6OO7 - chains C and D of the 4 polymer chains in the assembly; structure by electron microscopy, 3.80 A resolution.

Chain C (and D):
Name: TRPV2
Source organism: Oryctolagus cuniculus
Notes: chain D of this document is another copy of the same molecule, construct and numbering; everything in this record applies to it too
Reference sequence: G1SNM3 (G1SNM3_RABIT); residues 1-762 here correspond to UniProt positions 56-817 (UniProt number = residue number + 55)
Amino-acid sequence (786 residues; each row starts with the number of its first residue):
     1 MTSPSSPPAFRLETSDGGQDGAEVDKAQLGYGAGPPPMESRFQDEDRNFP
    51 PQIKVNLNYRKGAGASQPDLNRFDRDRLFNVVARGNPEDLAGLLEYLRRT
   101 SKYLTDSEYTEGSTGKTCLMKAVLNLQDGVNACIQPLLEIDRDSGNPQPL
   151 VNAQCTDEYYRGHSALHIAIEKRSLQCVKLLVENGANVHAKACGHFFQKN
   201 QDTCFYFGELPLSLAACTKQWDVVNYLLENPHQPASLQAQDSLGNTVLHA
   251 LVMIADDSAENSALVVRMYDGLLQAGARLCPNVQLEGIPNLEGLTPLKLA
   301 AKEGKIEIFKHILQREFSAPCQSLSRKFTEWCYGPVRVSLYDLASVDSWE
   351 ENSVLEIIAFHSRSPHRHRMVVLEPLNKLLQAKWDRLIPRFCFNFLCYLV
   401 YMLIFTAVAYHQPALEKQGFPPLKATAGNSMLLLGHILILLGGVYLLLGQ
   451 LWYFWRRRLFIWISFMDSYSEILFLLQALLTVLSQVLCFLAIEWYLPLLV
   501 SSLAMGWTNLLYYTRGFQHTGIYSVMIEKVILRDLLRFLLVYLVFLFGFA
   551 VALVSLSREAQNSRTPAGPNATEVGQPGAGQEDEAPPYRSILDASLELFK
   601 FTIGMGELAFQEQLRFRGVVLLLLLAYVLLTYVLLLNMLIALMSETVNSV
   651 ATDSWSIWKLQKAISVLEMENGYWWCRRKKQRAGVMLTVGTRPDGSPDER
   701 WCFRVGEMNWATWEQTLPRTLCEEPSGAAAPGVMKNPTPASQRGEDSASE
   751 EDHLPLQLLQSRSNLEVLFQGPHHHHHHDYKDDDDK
Disordered / not traced: 1-72, 413-426, 558-588, 607-614, 728-786 (chain D: 1-73, 413-430, 491-492, 558-588, 608-615, 728-786)
Construct notes: engineered mutation S470 (Phe525 in G1SNM3), M505 (Leu560 in G1SNM3), T508 (Leu563 in G1SNM3), E528 (Gln583 in G1SNM3); conflict A504 (Val559 in G1SNM3); expression tag (763-786)
Residues lining bound ligands:
  - resiniferatoxin (6EU), molecule 1: Y469, S470, L473, S501, A504, M505, T508, N509, L511, Y512, S524, E528
  - resiniferatoxin (6EU), molecule 2: L625, A626, L629, L630

Interface between chain C and chain D:
Contacting residue pairs (34):
  Y159(C) - S726(D)
  Y159(C) - G727(D)
  Y160(C) - P725(D)
  H163(C) - Y333(D)
  E171(C) - Y333(D)
  E171(C) - G334(D)  hydrogen bond (side chain-backbone)
  R173(C) - W713(D)
  F196(C) - W331(D)  hydrophobic
  F197(C) - Y333(D)
  F205(C) - P335(D)  hydrophobic
  F205(C) - V336(D)  hydrophobic
  V541(C) - L511(D)  hydrophobic
  V544(C) - W507(D)
  G548(C) - L503(D)
  G548(C) - W507(D)
  V551(C) - T406(D)
  V551(C) - A409(D)
  V551(C) - L503(D)
  A552(C) - V500(D)  hydrophobic
  A552(C) - L503(D)
  V554(C) - A409(D)
  S555(C) - A409(D)  hydrogen bond (backbone-backbone)
  S590(C) - Y410(D)
  I591(C) - Y410(D)  hydrophobic
  R617(C) - L596(D)
  G618(C) - L596(D)
  L621(C) - S595(D)
  L621(C) - L596(D)  hydrophobic
  L621(C) - F599(D)  hydrophobic
  L625(C) - F599(D)  hydrophobic
  Y632(C) - L636(D)
  Y632(C) - I640(D)
  L636(C) - I640(D)  hydrophobic
  N637(C) - I527(D)
Also at the interface, not in a pair above, chain C (40 interface residues in all): K116, N125, T203, C204, L214, C217, T218, I254, D256, N261, F545, V619, L623, L624, V628, L639
Also at the interface, not in a pair above, chain D (33 interface residues in all): V338, Q412, L496, P497, T508, L510, Y523, K600, M605, W710, E723

In short:
40 residues of chain C face 33 of chain D across their interface, with 2 hydrogen bonds. Among the polar pairs
are E171(C)-G334(D) and S555(C)-A409(D). Ligands of chain C: resiniferatoxin.
Both chains are TRPV2 (Oryctolagus cuniculus). Entry 6OO7 (Cryo-EM structure of the C2-symmetric TRPV2/RTx
complex in nanodiscs) was determined by electron microscopy, deposited together with 6OO3, 6OO4 and 6OO5.
